3FEE - chain A; structure by X-ray diffraction, 1.56 A resolution.

Chain A:
Molecule: Glutamate carboxypeptidase III
From: Homo sapiens
Notes: EC 3.4.17.21; fragment: extracellular domain
UniProtKB: Q9Y3Q0 (NALD2_HUMAN); residue numbers follow UniProt; this construct covers 36-740
Chain sequence (707 residues; row label = number of the first residue in the row):
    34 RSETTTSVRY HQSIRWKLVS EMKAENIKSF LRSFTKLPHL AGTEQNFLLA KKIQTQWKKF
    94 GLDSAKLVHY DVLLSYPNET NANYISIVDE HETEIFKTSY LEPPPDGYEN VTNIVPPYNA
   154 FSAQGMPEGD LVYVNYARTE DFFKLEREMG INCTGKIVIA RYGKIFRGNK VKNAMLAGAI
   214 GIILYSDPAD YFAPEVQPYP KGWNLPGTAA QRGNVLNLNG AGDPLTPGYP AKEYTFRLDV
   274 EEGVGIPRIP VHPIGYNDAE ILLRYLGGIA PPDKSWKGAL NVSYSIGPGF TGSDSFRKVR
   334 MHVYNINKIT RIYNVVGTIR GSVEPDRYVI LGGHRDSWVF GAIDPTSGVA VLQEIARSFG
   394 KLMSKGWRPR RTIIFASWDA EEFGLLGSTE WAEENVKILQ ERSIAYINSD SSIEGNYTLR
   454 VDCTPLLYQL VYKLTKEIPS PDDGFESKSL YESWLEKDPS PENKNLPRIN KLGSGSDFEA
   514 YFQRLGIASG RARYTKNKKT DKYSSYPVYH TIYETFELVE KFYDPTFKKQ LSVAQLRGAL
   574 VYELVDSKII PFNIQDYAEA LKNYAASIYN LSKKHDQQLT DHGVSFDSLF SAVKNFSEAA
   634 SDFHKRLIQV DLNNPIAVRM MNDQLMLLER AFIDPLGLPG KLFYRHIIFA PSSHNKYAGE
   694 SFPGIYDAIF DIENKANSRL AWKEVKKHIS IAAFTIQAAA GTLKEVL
Unresolved in the structure: 34-45, 133, 327, 531-533, 740
Covalently attached groups: N-acetylglucosamine (NAG) linked to Asn111, Asn185, Asn449, Asn628
Differences from the reference sequence: expression tag (34-35)
Ion coordination: Ca2+: Thr259, Tyr262, Glu423, Glu426; Zn2+ site 1: His367, Asp377, Asp443; Zn2+ site 2: Asp377, Glu415, His543
Ligand contacts: quisqualate (QUS; (S)-2-amino-3-(3,5-dioxo-[1,2,4]oxadiazolidin-2-yl)-propionic acid): Phe199, Arg200, Asn247, Glu414, Glu415, Gly417, Leu418, Ser507, Gly508, Ser509, Tyr542, His543, Lys689, Tyr690
From the paper describing this entry:
  - Zn2+ coordination: His367, Asp377, Glu415, Asp443, His543
  - binding site for chloride ion: Asn441, Asp443, Arg524, Arg570
  - binding site for quisqualate: Phe199, Arg200, Asn247, Glu414, Leu418, Ser507, Gly508, Tyr542, Lys689, Tyr690

In short:
Bound to chain A: quisqualate. Covalently linked N-acetylglucosamine: at Asn111, Asn185, Asn449 and Asn628.
Thr259, Tyr262, Glu423 and Glu426 form the Ca2+ site. From the paper: a binding site for quisqualate at
Phe199, Arg200 and Asn247 among others; a binding site for chloride ion at Asn441, Asp443 and Arg524 among
others.
Chain A is Glutamate carboxypeptidase III (Homo sapiens); the structure, The high resolution structure of
human glutamate carboxypeptidase III (GCPIII/NAALADase II) in complex with quisqualic acid, was determined by
X-ray diffraction (same publication as 3FEC, 3FED and 3FF3).
